3FK1 - chain A; structure by X-ray diffraction, 1.70 A resolution.

# Chain A
Name: 3-phosphoshikimate 1-carboxyvinyltransferase
Organism: Escherichia coli K-12
Notes: EC 2.5.1.19; fragment: EPSP synthase
UniProt: P0A6D3 (AROA_ECOLI); residues 1-427 here = UniProt positions 1-427
Chain sequence (427 residues; row label = number of the first residue in the row):
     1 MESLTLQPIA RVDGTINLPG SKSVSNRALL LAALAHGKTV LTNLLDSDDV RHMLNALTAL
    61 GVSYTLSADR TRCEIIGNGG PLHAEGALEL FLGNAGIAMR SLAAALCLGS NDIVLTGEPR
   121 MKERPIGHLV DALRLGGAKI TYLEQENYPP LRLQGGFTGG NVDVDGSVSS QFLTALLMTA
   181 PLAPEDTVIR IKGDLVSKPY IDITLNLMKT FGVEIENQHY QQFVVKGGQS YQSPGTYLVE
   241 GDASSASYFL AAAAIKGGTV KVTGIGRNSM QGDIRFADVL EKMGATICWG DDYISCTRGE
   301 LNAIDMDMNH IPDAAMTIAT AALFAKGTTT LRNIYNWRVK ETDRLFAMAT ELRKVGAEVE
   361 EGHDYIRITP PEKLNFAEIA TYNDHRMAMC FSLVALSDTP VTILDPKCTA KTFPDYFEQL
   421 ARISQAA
Differences from the reference sequence: engineered mutation I97 (Thr in P0A6D3), S101 (Pro in P0A6D3)
UniProt features mapped onto this chain:
  - active site: D313 (Proton acceptor)
  - binding site (3-phosphoshikimate): K22, S23, R27, S169, S170, Q171, S197, D313, N336, K340
  - binding site (phosphoenolpyruvate): K22, G96, R124, Q171, R344, R386, K411
  - site (Modified by bromopyruvate): C408, K411
  - mutagenesis: G96 (G96A: Insensitive to glyphosate with unaltered affinity for its first substrate S3P, but displays a 30-fold lower affinity for its second substrate PEP), D313 (D313A: The enolpyruvyl transfer reaction is halted after formation of the tetrahedral adduct of the substrates)
Small-molecule neighbours:
  - N-(phosphonomethyl)glycine (GPF): K22, N94, A95, G96, I97, R100, R124, Q171, D313, K340, E341, R344, H385, R386, K411
  - shikimate-3-phosphate (S3P): K22, S23, R27, I97, V168, S169, S170, Q171, S197, Y200, P312, D313, N336, K340
Reported in the primary citation:
  - mutagenesis - T97I/P101S (Ki = 2.4 mm), T97I (Kd 90 mum): decreased binding to N-(phosphonomethyl)glycine
  - binding site for N-(phosphonomethyl)glycine: G96, E341, R386
  - conformationally variable residues: G96, I97
  - mutagenesis - T97I (9-fold): decreased binding to PEP
  - mutagenesis - T97I/P101S (Km = 0.1 mm): unchanged binding to PEP
  - mutagenesis - T97I, P101S (2.5-fold): decreased catalytic activity

# Overview
Ligands of chain A: shikimate-3-phosphate and N-(phosphonomethyl)glycine. UniProt lists active-site residue
D313, 10 residues binding 3-phosphoshikimate, 7 phosphoenolpyruvate-binding residues and 2 mutagenesis sites.
From the paper: a binding site for N-(phosphonomethyl)glycine at G96, E341 and R386; T97I/P101S and T97I
reduce binding to N-(phosphonomethyl)glycine.
Chain A is 3-phosphoshikimate 1-carboxyvinyltransferase (Escherichia coli K-12); the structure, E. coli EPSP
synthase (TIPS mutation) liganded with S3P and glyphosate, was determined by X-ray diffraction (same
publication as 3FJX, 3FJZ and 3FK0).
